6PBY - chains A and H of the 8 polymer chains in the assembly; structure by electron microscopy, 3.67 A resolution.

== Chain A ==
Protein: Potassium voltage-gated channel subfamily H member 1
From: Rattus norvegicus
UniProt: Q63472 (KCNH1_RAT); the construct lacks a stretch of the UniProt sequence, so the offset changes along the chain: 14-773 = UniProt 14-773; 774-848 = UniProt 888-962
Chain sequence (846 residues; numbered 12 to 857; the number before each row is that of its first residue):
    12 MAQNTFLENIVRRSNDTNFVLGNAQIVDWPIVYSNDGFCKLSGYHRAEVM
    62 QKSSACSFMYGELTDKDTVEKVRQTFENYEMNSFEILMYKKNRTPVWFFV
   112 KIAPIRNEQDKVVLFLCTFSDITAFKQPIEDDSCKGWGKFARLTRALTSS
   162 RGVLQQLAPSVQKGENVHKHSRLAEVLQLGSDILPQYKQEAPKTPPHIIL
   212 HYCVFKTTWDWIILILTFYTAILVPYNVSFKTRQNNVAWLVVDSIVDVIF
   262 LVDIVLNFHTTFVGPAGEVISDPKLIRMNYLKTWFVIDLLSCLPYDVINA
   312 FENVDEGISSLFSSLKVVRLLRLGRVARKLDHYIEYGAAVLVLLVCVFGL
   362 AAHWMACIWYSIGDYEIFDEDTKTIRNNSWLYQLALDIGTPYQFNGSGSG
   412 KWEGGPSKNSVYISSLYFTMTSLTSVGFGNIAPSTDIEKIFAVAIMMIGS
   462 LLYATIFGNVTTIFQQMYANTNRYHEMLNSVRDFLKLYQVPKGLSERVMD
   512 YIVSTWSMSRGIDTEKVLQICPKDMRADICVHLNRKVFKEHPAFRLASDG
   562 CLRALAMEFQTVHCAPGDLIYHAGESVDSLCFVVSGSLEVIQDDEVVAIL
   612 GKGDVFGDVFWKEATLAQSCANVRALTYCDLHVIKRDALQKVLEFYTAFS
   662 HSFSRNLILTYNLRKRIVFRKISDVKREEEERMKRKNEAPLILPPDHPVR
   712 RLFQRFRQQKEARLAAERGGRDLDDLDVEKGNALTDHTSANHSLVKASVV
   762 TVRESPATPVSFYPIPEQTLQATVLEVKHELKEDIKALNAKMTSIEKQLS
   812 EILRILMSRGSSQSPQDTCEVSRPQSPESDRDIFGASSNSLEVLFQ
Unresolved in the structure: 12, 244-246, 305-322, 407-411, 697-703, 721-857
Sequence notes: expression tag (12-13, 849-857)
Swiss-Prot annotation at these positions:
  - region: Phe-151 to Arg-162 (Required for phosphatidylinositol bisphosphate binding), Tyr-672 to Leu-674 (Interaction with cyclic nucleotide-binding pocket)
  - motif: Ser-436 to Asn-441 (Selectivity filter)
  - glycosylation (N-linked (GlcNAc...) asparagine): Asn-388, Asn-406
  - modified residue (Phosphoserine): Ser-833, Ser-837, Ser-840
From the paper describing this entry:
  - self-association interface (contacts with another copy of this molecule): Gln-477

== Chain H ==
Protein: Calmodulin-1
From: Homo sapiens
UniProt: P0DP23 (CALM1_HUMAN); residues 0-148 here correspond to UniProt positions 1-149 (UniProt number = residue number + 1)
Chain sequence (149 residues; each row starts with the number of its first residue; numbering starts at 0):
     0 MADQLTEEQIAEFKEAFSLFDKDGDGTITTKELGTVMRSLGQNPTEAELQ
    50 DMINEVDADGNGTIDFPEFLTMMARKMKDTDSEEEIREAFRVFDKDGNGY
   100 ISAAELRHVMTNLGEKLTDEEVDEMIREADIDGDGQVNYEEFVQMMTAK
Unresolved in the structure: 0-5, 148
Swiss-Prot annotation at these positions:
  - binding site (Ca(2+)): Asp-20, Asp-22, Asp-24, Thr-26, Glu-31, Asp-56, Asp-58, Asn-60, Thr-62, Glu-67, Asp-93, Asp-95, Asn-97, Tyr-99, Glu-104, Asp-129, Asp-131, Asp-133, Gln-135, Glu-140
  - modified residue: Ala-1 (N-acetylalanine), Lys-21 (N6-acetyllysine), Thr-44 (Phosphothreonine), Ser-81 (Phosphoserine), Lys-94 (N6-acetyllysine), Tyr-99 (Phosphotyrosine), Ser-101 (Phosphoserine), Thr-110 (Phosphothreonine), Lys-115 (N6,N6,N6-trimethyllysine), Tyr-138 (Phosphotyrosine)
  - cross-link: Lys-21 (Glycyl lysine isopeptide (Lys-Gly) (interchain with G-Cter in SUMO2))

== Chain A / chain H interface ==
Contacting residue pairs (10):
  Leu-557(A) / Ile-130(H)
  Leu-557(A) / Asp-131(H)
  Leu-557(A) / Glu-139(H)
  Leu-557(A) / Glu-140(H)
  Ala-558(A) / Asp-131(H)
  Ser-559(A) / Ile-130(H)
  Ser-559(A) / Asp-131(H)
  Ala-659(A) / Ile-130(H)
  Arg-666(A) / Glu-139(H)  salt bridge
  Arg-666(A) / Gln-143(H)
Interface residues without a listed pair, chain A (9 interface residues in all): Asp-560, Phe-660, Ser-663, Asn-667

== In short ==
Chain A and chain H form an interface of 9 and 5 residues respectively; the contacts include 1 salt bridge.
The salt-bridged pair is Arg-666(A)/Glu-139(H). Curated annotation (UniProt) lists 20 Ca2+-binding residues on
chain H. From the paper: a self-association interface involving Gln-477(A).
Here chain A is Potassium voltage-gated channel subfamily H member 1 (Rattus norvegicus) and chain H is
Calmodulin-1 (Homo sapiens). Entry 6PBY (Single particle cryo-EM structure of the voltage-gated K+ channel
Eag1 3-13 deletion mutant bound to calmodulin ...) was determined by electron microscopy together with 6PBX
from the same study.
